Entry 7C9Z (electron microscopy, 3.60 A resolution); this record covers chains C and D of the 4 polymer chains in the assembly.

[Chain C]
Name: VP3
From: Coxsackievirus B1
UniProtKB: P08291 (POLG_CXB1J); residues 1-238 here correspond to UniProt positions 333-570 (UniProt number = residue number + 332)
Amino-acid sequence (238 residues; numbered 1 to 238; the number before each row is that of its first residue):
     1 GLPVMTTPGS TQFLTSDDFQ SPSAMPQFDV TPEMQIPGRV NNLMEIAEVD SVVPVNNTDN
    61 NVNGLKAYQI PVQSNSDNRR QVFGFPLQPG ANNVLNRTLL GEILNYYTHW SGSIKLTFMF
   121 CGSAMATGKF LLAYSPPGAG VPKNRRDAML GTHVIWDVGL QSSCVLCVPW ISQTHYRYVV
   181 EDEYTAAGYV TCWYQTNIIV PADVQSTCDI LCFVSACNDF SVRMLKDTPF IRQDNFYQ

[Chain D]
Name: VP4
From: Coxsackievirus B1
UniProtKB: Q8QWF8 (Q8QWF8_9ENTO); residues 2-69 here = UniProt positions 2-69
Amino-acid sequence (68 residues; numbered 2 to 69; the number before each row is that of its first residue):
     2 GAQVSTQKTG AHETGLNASG NSIIHYTNIN YYKDAASNSA NRQDFTQDPG KFTEPVKDIM
    62 IKSMPALN
Disordered / not traced: 13-24

[How chain C and chain D interact]
Residue-residue contacts (24; chain C residue first):
  Phe19(C) - Ser40(D)
  Gln20(C) - Ile30(D)  hydrogen bond (side chain-backbone)
  Gln20(C) - Asn31(D)
  Gln20(C) - Tyr32(D)
  Gln20(C) - Ser38(D)
  Gln20(C) - Ser40(D)
  Ser21(C) - Ser38(D)  hydrogen bond (backbone-side chain)
  Pro22(C) - Tyr33(D)  hydrophobic
  Pro22(C) - Ser38(D)
  Ser23(C) - Asp35(D)  hydrogen bond
  Ser23(C) - Ser38(D)
  Pro26(C) - Asp35(D)
  Gln27(C) - Asp35(D)  hydrogen bond (backbone-side chain)
  Phe28(C) - Asp35(D)
  Val40(C) - Phe53(D)  hydrophobic
  Asn41(C) - Thr47(D)  hydrogen bond (side chain-backbone)
  Asn42(C) - Gln48(D)
  Glu45(C) - Gln48(D)
  Glu45(C) - Asp49(D)  hydrogen bond (side chain-backbone)
  Glu45(C) - Pro50(D)
  Glu48(C) - Pro50(D)
  Gln161(C) - Pro66(D)
  Gln161(C) - Ala67(D)  hydrogen bond (side chain-backbone)
  Gln161(C) - Leu68(D)
Other interface residues (no listed pair), chain C (19 interface residues in all): Ser16, Asp18, Met25, Arg39, Val49
Other interface residues (no listed pair), chain D (20 interface residues in all): Asn29, Lys34, Asn39, Arg43, Lys52

[In short]
Chain C and chain D form an interface of 19 and 20 residues respectively, with 7 hydrogen bonds. Among the
polar pairs are Gln20(C)-Ile30(D), Ser21(C)-Ser38(D) and Ser23(C)-Asp35(D).
Chain C is VP3 and chain D is VP4, both from Coxsackievirus B1; the structure, Coxsackievirus B1 F-particle,
was determined by electron microscopy (same publication as 7C9S, 7C9T, 7C9U, 7C9V, 7C9W, 7C9X and 7C9Y).
